Entry 7MKB (X-ray diffraction, 1.90 A resolution); this record covers chains A and B of the 3 polymer chains in the assembly.

== Chain A ==
Protein: MHC class I antigen
Organism: Homo sapiens
UniProtKB: U5YJM1 (U5YJM1_HUMAN); residues 1-274 here correspond to UniProt positions 25-298 (UniProt number = residue number + 24)
Amino-acid sequence (274 residues; each row starts with the number of its first residue):
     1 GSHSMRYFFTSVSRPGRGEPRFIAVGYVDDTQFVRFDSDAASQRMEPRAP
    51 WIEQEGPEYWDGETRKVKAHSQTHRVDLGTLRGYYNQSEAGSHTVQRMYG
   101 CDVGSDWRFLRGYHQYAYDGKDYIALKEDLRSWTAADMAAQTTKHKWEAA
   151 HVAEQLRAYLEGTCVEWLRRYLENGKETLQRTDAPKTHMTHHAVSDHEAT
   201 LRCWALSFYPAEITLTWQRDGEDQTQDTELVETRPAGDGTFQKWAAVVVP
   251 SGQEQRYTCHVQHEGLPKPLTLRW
Disulfide bonds: Cys101-Cys164, Cys203-Cys259

== Chain B ==
Protein: Beta-2-microglobulin
Organism: Homo sapiens
UniProtKB: P61769 (B2MG_HUMAN); residues 1-99 here correspond to UniProt positions 21-119 (UniProt number = residue number + 20)
Amino-acid sequence (100 residues; row label = number of the first residue in the row; numbering starts at 0):
     0 MIQRTPKIQVYSRHPAENGKSNFLNCYVSGFHPSDIEVDLLKNGERIEKV
    50 EHSDLSFSKDWSFYLLYYTEFTPTEKDEYACRVNHVTLSQPKIVKWDRDM
Differences from the reference sequence: initiating methionine (0)
Disulfide bonds: Cys25-Cys80
UniProt features mapped onto this chain:
  - modified residue: Gln2 (Pyrrolidone carboxylic acid)
  - glycosylation: Ile1 (N-linked (Glc) (glycation) isoleucine), Lys19 (N-linked (Glc) (glycation) lysine), Lys41 (N-linked (Glc) (glycation) lysine), Lys48 (N-linked (Glc) (glycation) lysine), Lys58 (N-linked (Glc) (glycation) lysine), Lys91 (N-linked (Glc) (glycation) lysine), Lys94 (N-linked (Glc) (glycation) lysine)

== Chain A / chain B interface ==
Residue-residue contacts - 56 pairs, chain A then chain B:
  Phe8(A) - Ser55(B)
  Phe8(A) - Phe56(B)  hydrophobic
  Phe9(A) - Phe56(B)
  Thr10(A) - Leu54(B)
  Thr10(A) - Phe56(B)
  Thr10(A) - Phe62(B)
  Val12(A) - Ser33(B)
  Ile23(A) - Leu54(B)
  Val25(A) - Asp53(B)
  Val25(A) - Leu54(B)
  Val25(A) - Ser55(B)
  Tyr27(A) - Ser55(B)
  Tyr27(A) - Tyr63(B)  hydrogen bond
  Gln32(A) - Asp53(B)  hydrogen bond
  Arg35(A) - Asp53(B)  salt bridge
  Arg48(A) - Asp53(B)  salt bridge
  Ser92(A) - Met0(B)
  His93(A) - Met0(B)
  Gln96(A) - His31(B)  hydrogen bond
  Gln96(A) - Phe56(B)
  Gln96(A) - Trp60(B)  hydrogen bond (side chain-backbone)
  Gln96(A) - Phe62(B)
  Arg97(A) - Phe56(B)
  Gln115(A) - Trp60(B)
  Tyr116(A) - Trp60(B)
  Ala117(A) - Trp60(B)  hydrophobic
  Asp119(A) - Met0(B)
  Asp119(A) - Ile1(B)
  Asp119(A) - His31(B)
  Gly120(A) - Ile1(B)
  Gly120(A) - His31(B)
  Lys121(A) - Ile1(B)
  Asp122(A) - Trp60(B)  hydrogen bond
  Thr190(A) - Asp98(B)  hydrogen bond
  Arg202(A) - Asp98(B)  salt bridge
  Trp204(A) - Asp98(B)  hydrogen bond
  Trp204(A) - Met99(B)
  Leu206(A) - Pro14(B)  hydrophobic
  Val231(A) - Gln8(B)
  Glu232(A) - Lys6(B)  salt bridge
  Glu232(A) - Gln8(B)  hydrogen bond (backbone-side chain)
  Glu232(A) - Ser28(B)  hydrogen bond
  Arg234(A) - Gln8(B)  hydrogen bond
  Arg234(A) - Tyr10(B)
  Arg234(A) - Met99(B)  hydrogen bond (side chain-backbone)
  Pro235(A) - Tyr10(B)  hydrogen bond (backbone-side chain)
  Pro235(A) - Asn24(B)
  Pro235(A) - Tyr26(B)
  Ala236(A) - Arg12(B)  hydrogen bond (backbone-side chain)
  Ala236(A) - Asn24(B)  hydrogen bond (backbone-side chain)
  Gly237(A) - Arg12(B)  hydrogen bond (backbone-side chain)
  Gly237(A) - Leu65(B)
  Gln242(A) - Tyr10(B)
  Gln242(A) - Ser11(B)  hydrogen bond (side chain-backbone)
  Gln242(A) - Arg12(B)  hydrogen bond (side chain-backbone)
  Trp244(A) - Met99(B)  hydrogen bond (side chain-backbone)
Other interface residues (no listed pair), chain A (37 interface residues in all): Thr94, Met98, Thr233, Asp238
Other interface residues (no listed pair), chain B (24 interface residues in all): His13

== In short ==
The interface between chain A and chain B involves 37 residues on one side and 24 on the other; the contacts
include 18 hydrogen bonds and 4 salt bridges. Among the polar pairs are Arg35(A)-Asp53(B), Arg48(A)-Asp53(B)
and Arg202(A)-Asp98(B).
Chain A is MHC class I antigen and chain B is Beta-2-microglobulin, both from Homo sapiens; the structure,
Human leukocyte antigen A*0201 in complex with SARS-CoV-2 epitope YLQPRTFLL, was determined by X-ray
diffraction.
